9LYB - chains A and R of the 5 polymer chains in the assembly; structure by electron microscopy, 3.16 A resolution.

== Chain A ==
Protein: Isoform Gnas-2 of Guanine nucleotide-binding protein G(s) subunit alpha isoforms short
Source organism: Homo sapiens
Notes: EC 3.6.5.-
UniProt: P63092 (GNAS2_HUMAN), isoform P63092-2; the author numbering skips numbers that UniProt does not, so the offset changes along the chain: 8-64 = UniProt 8-64; 79-394 = UniProt 65-380
Amino-acid sequence (373 residues; numbered 8 to 394; 14 numbers in that range are skipped by the numbering (no residue carries them; nothing is unmodelled there); the number before each row is that of its first residue):
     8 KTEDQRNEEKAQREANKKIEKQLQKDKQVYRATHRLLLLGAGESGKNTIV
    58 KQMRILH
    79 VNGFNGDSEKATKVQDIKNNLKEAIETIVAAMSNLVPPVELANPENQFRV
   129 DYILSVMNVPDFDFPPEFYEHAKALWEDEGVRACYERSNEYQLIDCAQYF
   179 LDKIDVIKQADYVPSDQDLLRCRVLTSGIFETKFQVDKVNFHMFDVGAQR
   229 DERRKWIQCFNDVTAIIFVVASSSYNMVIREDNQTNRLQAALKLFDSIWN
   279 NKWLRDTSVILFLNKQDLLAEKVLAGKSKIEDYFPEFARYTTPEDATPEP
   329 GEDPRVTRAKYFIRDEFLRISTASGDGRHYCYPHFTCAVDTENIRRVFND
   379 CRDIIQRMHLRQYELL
Disordered / not traced: 79-203, 254-261
Differences from the reference sequence: conflict N54 (Ser in P63092), A226 (Gly212 in P63092), A268 (Glu254 in P63092), K271 (Asn257 in P63092), D274 (Lys260 in P63092), K280 (Arg266 in P63092), D284 (Thr270 in P63092), T285 (Ile271 in P63092)

== Chain R ==
Protein: G-protein coupled receptor 3
Source organism: Homo sapiens
UniProt: P46089 (GPR3_HUMAN); residues 37-315 here = UniProt positions 37-315
Amino-acid sequence (279 residues; row label = number of the first residue in the row):
    37 LPSPKAWDVVLCISGTLVSCENALVVAIIVGTPAFRAPMFLLVGSLAVAD
    87 LLAGLGLVLHFAAVFCIGSAEMSLVLVGVLAMAFTASIGSLLAITVDRYL
   137 SLYNALTYYSETTVTRTYVMLALVWGGALGLGLLPVLAWNCLDGLTTCGV
   187 VYPLSKNHLVVLAIAFFMVFGIMLQLYAQICRIVCRHAQQIALQRHLLPA
   237 SHYVATRKGIATLAVVLGAFAACWLPFTVYCLLGDAHSPPLYTYLTLLPA
   287 TYNSMINPIIYAFRNQDVQKVLWAVCCCC
Disordered / not traced: 235-241
Cystine bridges: C177-C184
UniProt features mapped onto this chain:
  - lipidation: C313 (S-palmitoyl cysteine)

== How chain A and chain R interact ==
Pairs across the interface (38):
  Q35(A) - E147(R)
  R38(A) - Y145(R)
  A39(A) - Y145(R)
  H41(A) - L142(R)
  V217(A) - L142(R)  hydrophobic
  D343(A) - H232(R)  salt bridge
  Y358(A) - I227(R)  hydrophobic
  C359(A) - Q230(R)  hydrogen bond (backbone-side chain)
  F376(A) - L142(R)  hydrophobic
  C379(A) - L142(R)
  R380(A) - A141(R)
  R380(A) - R222(R)
  D381(A) - H223(R)  salt bridge
  D381(A) - Q226(R)
  I383(A) - A141(R)
  I383(A) - L142(R)  hydrophobic
  Q384(A) - L138(R)  hydrogen bond (side chain-backbone)
  Q384(A) - A141(R)
  Q384(A) - I219(R)
  Q384(A) - R222(R)
  Q384(A) - H223(R)  hydrogen bond
  R385(A) - Q226(R)  hydrogen bond
  R385(A) - I227(R)
  H387(A) - Y145(R)  hydrogen bond
  L388(A) - L138(R)  hydrophobic
  L388(A) - V220(R)  hydrophobic
  L388(A) - H223(R)
  Y391(A) - M75(R)  hydrophobic
  Y391(A) - R134(R)
  Y391(A) - S137(R)
  Y391(A) - L138(R)  hydrophobic
  Y391(A) - T248(R)
  E392(A) - K244(R)  salt bridge
  E392(A) - T248(R)  hydrogen bond (backbone-side chain)
  E392(A) - R300(R)  salt bridge
  L393(A) - I216(R)  hydrophobic
  L393(A) - V220(R)
  L393(A) - G245(R)
Other interface residues (no listed pair), chain A (27 interface residues in all): F219, D323, L346, T350, M386, Q390, L394
Other interface residues (no listed pair), chain R (25 interface residues in all): Y139, Y144, L229, R231

== Overview ==
27 residues of chain A face 25 of chain R across their interface; the contacts include 6 hydrogen bonds and 4
salt bridges. Polar contacts include D343(A)-H232(R), D381(A)-H223(R) and E392(A)-K244(R).
Chain A is Isoform Gnas-2 of Guanine nucleotide-binding protein G(s) subunit alpha isoforms short and chain R
is G-protein coupled receptor 3, both from Homo sapiens; the structure, Cryo-EM structure of GPR3-G
protein-monomer complex, was determined by electron microscopy, deposited together with 9LYC and 9LYD.
